Entry 4MGK (X-ray diffraction, 2.70 A resolution); this record covers chains E and R.

Chain E:
Molecule: Rap guanine nucleotide exchange factor 4
Source organism: Mus musculus
UniProt: Q9EQZ6 (RPGF4_MOUSE); residues 306-993 here correspond to UniProt positions 324-1011 (UniProt number = residue number + 18)
Chain sequence (694 residues; each row starts with the number of its first residue):
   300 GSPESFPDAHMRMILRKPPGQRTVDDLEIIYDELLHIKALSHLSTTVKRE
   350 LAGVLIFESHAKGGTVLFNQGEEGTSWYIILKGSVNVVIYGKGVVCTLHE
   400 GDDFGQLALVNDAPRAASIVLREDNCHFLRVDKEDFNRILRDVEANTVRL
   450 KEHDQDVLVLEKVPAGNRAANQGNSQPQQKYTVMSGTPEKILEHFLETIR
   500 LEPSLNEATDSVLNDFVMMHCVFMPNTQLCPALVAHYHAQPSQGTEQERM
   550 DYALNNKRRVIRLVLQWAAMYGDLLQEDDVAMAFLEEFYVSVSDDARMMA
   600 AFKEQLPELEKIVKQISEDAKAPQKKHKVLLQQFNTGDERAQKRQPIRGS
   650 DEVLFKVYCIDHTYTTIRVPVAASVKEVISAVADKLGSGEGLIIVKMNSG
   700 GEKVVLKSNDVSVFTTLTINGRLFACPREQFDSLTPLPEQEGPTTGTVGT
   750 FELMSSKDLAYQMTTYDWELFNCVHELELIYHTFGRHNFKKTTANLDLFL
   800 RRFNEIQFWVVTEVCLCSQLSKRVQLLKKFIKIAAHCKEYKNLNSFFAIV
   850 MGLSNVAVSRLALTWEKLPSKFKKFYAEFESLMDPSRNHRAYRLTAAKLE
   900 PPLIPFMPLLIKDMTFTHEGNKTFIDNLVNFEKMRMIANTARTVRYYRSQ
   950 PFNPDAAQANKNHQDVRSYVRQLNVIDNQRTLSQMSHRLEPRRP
Unresolved in the structure: 300-309, 463-477, 613-642, 953-961, 991-993
Differences from the reference sequence: expression tag (300-305); engineered mutation Q405 (Lys423 in Q9EQZ6)
Small-molecule neighbours: adenosine-3',5'-cyclic-monophosphate (CMP): F367, V386, I388, V394, C395, L397, F403, G404, Q405, L406, A407, R414, A415, A416, I418, L449, K450, E451, V456, K489
UniProt features mapped onto this chain:
  - binding site (3',5'-cyclic AMP): G404, L406, A407, R414, A415

Chain R:
Molecule: Ras-related protein Rap-1b
Source organism: Homo sapiens
UniProt: P61224 (RAP1B_HUMAN); numbering as in UniProt (aligned over 1-167)
Chain sequence (167 residues; each row starts with the number of its first residue):
     1 MREYKLVVLGSGGVGKSALTVQFVQGIFVEKYDPTIEDSYRKQVEVDAQQ
    51 CMLEILDTAGTEQFTAMRDLYMKNGQGFALVYSITAQSTFNDLQDLREQI
   101 LRVKDTDDVPMILVGNKCDLEDERVVGKEQGQNLARQWNNCAFLESSAKS
   151 KINVNEIFYDLVRQINR
Unresolved in the structure: 1-2, 45-49, 135-141, 165-167
UniProt features mapped onto this chain:
  - motif: Y32 to Y40 (Effector region)
  - binding site (GTP): G10 to A18, D57 to T61, N116 to D119, S147 to K149
  - modified residue: S39 (ADP-ribosylserine)
  - natural variant: G12 (G12E: In THC11; G12V: In THC11), A59 (A59G: In THC11), G60 (G60R: In THC11)
  - mutagenesis: Q25 (Q25A: Impairs interaction with KRIT1), Y32 (Y32A: 25-fold reduction in RAP1GAP-stimulated GTPase activity; Y32F: 2-fold reduction in RAP1GAP-stimulated GTPase activity), E37 (E37A: Strong reduction in nucleotide exchange with EPAC2), D38 (D38A: Impairs interaction with KRIT1), Q63 (Q63E: Abolishes complex formation with RAP1GAP. Loss GTPase activity), F64 (F64A: Abolishes complex formation with RAP1GAP. Loss GTPase activity)

Chain E / chain R interface:
Contacting residue pairs (63):
  L799(E) - F64(R)
  N803(E) - Q63(R)  hydrogen bond (side chain-backbone)
  N803(E) - F64(R)
  Q806(E) - A66(R)
  M850(E) - A66(R)  hydrophobic
  M850(E) - M67(R)  hydrophobic
  M850(E) - L70(R)  hydrophobic
  V855(E) - Q99(R)
  V855(E) - R102(R)
  V855(E) - V103(R)  hydrophobic
  M882(E) - L70(R)
  D883(E) - N74(R)
  P884(E) - E54(R)
  P884(E) - L56(R)  hydrophobic
  P884(E) - N74(R)
  S885(E) - K5(R)  hydrogen bond
  S885(E) - E54(R)
  R886(E) - E37(R)
  R886(E) - R41(R)
  R886(E) - E54(R)  hydrogen bond (backbone-side chain)
  N887(E) - P34(R)  hydrogen bond (side chain-backbone)
  N887(E) - T35(R)
  N887(E) - I36(R)  hydrogen bond (side chain-backbone)
  N887(E) - E37(R)
  N887(E) - S39(R)
  N887(E) - Y40(R)
  N887(E) - E54(R)  hydrogen bond (backbone-side chain)
  H888(E) - Y71(R)  hydrogen bond
  R889(E) - E37(R)  salt bridge
  R892(E) - P34(R)
  R892(E) - T35(R)
  F905(E) - M67(R)  hydrophobic
  P907(E) - T61(R)
  P907(E) - F64(R)  hydrophobic
  P907(E) - M67(R)  hydrophobic
  I910(E) - G60(R)
  K911(E) - Y40(R)
  K911(E) - D57(R)
  K911(E) - T61(R)
  K911(E) - Y71(R)  hydrogen bond
  D912(E) - P34(R)
  D912(E) - T35(R)
  T914(E) - G60(R)
  F915(E) - S17(R)
  F915(E) - T20(R)
  F915(E) - V21(R)  hydrophobic
  F915(E) - Y32(R)
  F915(E) - P34(R)  hydrophobic
  F915(E) - Y40(R)
  F915(E) - D57(R)
  F915(E) - A59(R)  hydrophobic
  T916(E) - P34(R)
  E918(E) - S17(R)
  E918(E) - I27(R)
  G919(E) - I27(R)
  G919(E) - Y32(R)
  N920(E) - K31(R)
  N920(E) - Y32(R)  hydrogen bond (side chain-backbone)
  K921(E) - I27(R)
  I924(E) - F28(R)  hydrophobic
  E931(E) - K31(R)
  M935(E) - Y32(R)
  M935(E) - D33(R)
Interface residues without a listed pair, chain E (34 interface residues in all): H781, F802, F807, E879, R979
Interface residues without a listed pair, chain R (35 interface residues in all): T65, K73, D95

Overview:
34 residues of chain E and 35 residues of chain R are in contact; the contacts include 9 hydrogen bonds and 1
salt bridge. Polar contacts include R889(E)-E37(R), N803(E)-Q63(R) and S885(E)-K5(R). Ligands of chain E:
adenosine-3',5'-cyclic-monophosphate.
Here chain E is Rap guanine nucleotide exchange factor 4 (Mus musculus) and chain R is Ras-related protein
Rap-1b (Homo sapiens). Entry 4MGK (Selective activation of Epac1 and Epac2) was determined by X-ray
diffraction.
